PDB entry 9ES4 | electron microscopy, 2.91 A resolution | chains A and K of the 28 polymer chains in the assembly

# Chain A (and K)
Molecule: 60 kDa heat shock protein, mitochondrial
Source organism: Homo sapiens
Notes: EC 3.6.4.9; chain K of this document is another copy of the same molecule, construct and numbering; everything in this record applies to it too
UniProtKB: P10809 (CH60_HUMAN); residues 3-549 here correspond to UniProt positions 27-573 (UniProt number = residue number + 24)
Chain sequence (549 residues; numbered 1 to 549; the number before each row is that of its first residue):
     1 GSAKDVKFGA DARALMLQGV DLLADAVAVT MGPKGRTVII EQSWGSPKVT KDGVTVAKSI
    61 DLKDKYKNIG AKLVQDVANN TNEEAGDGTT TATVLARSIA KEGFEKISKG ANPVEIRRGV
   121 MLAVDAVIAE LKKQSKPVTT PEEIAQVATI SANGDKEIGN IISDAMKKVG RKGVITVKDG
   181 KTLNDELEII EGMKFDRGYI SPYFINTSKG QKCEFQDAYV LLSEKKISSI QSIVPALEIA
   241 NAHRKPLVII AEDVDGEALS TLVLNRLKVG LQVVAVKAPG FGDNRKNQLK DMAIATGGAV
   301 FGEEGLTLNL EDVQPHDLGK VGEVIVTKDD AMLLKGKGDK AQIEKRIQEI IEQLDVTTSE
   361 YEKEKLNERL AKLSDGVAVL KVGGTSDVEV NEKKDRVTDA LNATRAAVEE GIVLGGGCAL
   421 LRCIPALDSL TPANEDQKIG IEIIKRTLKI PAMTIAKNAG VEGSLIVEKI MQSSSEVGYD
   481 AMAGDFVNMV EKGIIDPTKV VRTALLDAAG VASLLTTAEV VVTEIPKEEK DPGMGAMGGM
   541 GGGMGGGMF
Disordered / not traced: 529-549
Construct notes: expression tag (1-2)
Swiss-Prot annotation at these positions:
  - binding site (ATP): Lys51, Asp87 to Thr91, Gly416, Asp496
  - modified residue: Lys7 (N6-succinyllysine), Ser43 (Phosphoserine), Ser46 (Phosphoserine), Lys51 (N6-acetyllysine), Lys58 (N6-acetyllysine), Lys63 (N6-acetyllysine), Tyr66 (Phosphotyrosine), Lys67 (N6-acetyllysine), Lys101 (N6-acetyllysine), Lys106 (N6-acetyllysine), Lys109 (N6-acetyllysine), Lys132 (N6-acetyllysine), Lys167 (N6-acetyllysine), Lys178 (N6-acetyllysine), Lys181 (N6-acetyllysine), Lys194 (N6-acetyllysine), Lys212 (N6-acetyllysine), Lys225 (N6-acetyllysine), Lys226 (N6-acetyllysine), Lys245 (N6-acetyllysine) and 11 more in UniProt
  - cross-link: Lys527 (Glycyl lysine isopeptide (Lys-Gly) (interchain with G-Cter in SUMO2))
Metal / ion sites: K+: Thr30, Lys51, Thr90 (together with ADP); Mg2+: Asp87 (together with ADP)
Ligand contacts: ADP (adenosine-5'-diphosphate): Thr30, Met31, Gly32, Pro33, Lys51, Asp87, Gly88, Thr89, Thr90, Thr91, Ile150, Gly415, Gly416, Gly417, Ile455, Tyr479, Asp480, Ala481, Met482, Ile494, Asp496

# Interface between chain A and chain K
Pairs across the interface (7; chain A residue first):
  Glu462(A) - Ser464(K)
  Ser464(A) - Glu462(K)
  Ser464(A) - Leu465(K)
  Leu465(A) - Ser464(K)
  Leu465(A) - Leu465(K)  hydrophobic
  Leu465(A) - Glu468(K)
  Glu468(A) - Leu465(K)

# In short
The chain A/chain K interface involves 4 residues from each chain. Ligands of chain A: ADP. Thr30(A), Lys51(A)
and Thr90(A) coordinate K+. From UniProt: 8 ATP-binding residues on chain A.
Chain A and chain K are both 60 kDa heat shock protein, mitochondrial (Homo sapiens); the structure,
ADP:BeF3-bound human mitochondrial Hsp60-Hsp10 football complex, was determined by electron microscopy
together with 9ES0, 9ES1, 9ES5, 9H5S and 9H5T from the same study.
